1MNG - chains A and B; structure by X-ray diffraction, 1.80 A resolution.

# Chain A (and B)
Name: Manganese superoxide dismutase
From: Thermus thermophilus
Notes: EC 1.15.1.1; chain B of this document is another copy of the same molecule, construct and numbering; everything in this record applies to it too
UniProt: P61503 (SODM_THET8); numbering as in UniProt (aligned over 1-203)
Sequence (203 residues; numbered 1 to 203; the number before each row is that of its first residue):
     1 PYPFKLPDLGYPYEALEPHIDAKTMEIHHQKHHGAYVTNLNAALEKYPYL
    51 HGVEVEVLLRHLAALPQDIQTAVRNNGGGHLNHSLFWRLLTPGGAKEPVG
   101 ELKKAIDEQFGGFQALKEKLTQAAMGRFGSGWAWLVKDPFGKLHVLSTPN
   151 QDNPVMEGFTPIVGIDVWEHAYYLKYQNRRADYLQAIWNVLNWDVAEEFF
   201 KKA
Bound ions: Mn2+: His28, His83, Asp166, His170 (together with azide ion)
What the authors report for this chain:
  - Mn2+ coordination: His83
  - binding site for azide ion: Tyr36
  - contacts within the chain: Tyr36-Gln151 (hydrogen bond), Arg74-Asp152 (salt bridge), Arg88-Glu198

# How chain A and chain B interact
Contacting residue pairs (38; chain A residue first):
  Ile27(A) - Tyr173(B)
  Ile27(A) - Gln177(B)
  Lys31(A) - Asn178(B)
  His32(A) - Glu169(B)
  His32(A) - Tyr173(B)  hydrogen bond
  His32(A) - Asn178(B)
  Tyr36(A) - Phe128(B)
  Asn75(A) - Phe128(B)
  Phe128(A) - Tyr36(B)
  Phe128(A) - Asn75(B)
  Phe128(A) - Asn150(B)
  Phe128(A) - Gln151(B)
  Phe128(A) - Trp168(B)  hydrophobic
  Gly129(A) - Ser130(B)
  Gly129(A) - Asn150(B)
  Gly129(A) - Trp168(B)
  Ser130(A) - Gly129(B)
  Ser130(A) - Ser130(B)  hydrogen bond
  Asn150(A) - Phe128(B)
  Asn150(A) - Gly129(B)
  Gln151(A) - Phe128(B)
  Trp168(A) - Phe128(B)  hydrophobic
  Trp168(A) - Gly129(B)
  Trp168(A) - Glu169(B)
  Glu169(A) - His32(B)
  Glu169(A) - Trp168(B)
  Glu169(A) - Glu169(B)  hydrogen bond (backbone-side chain)
  Glu169(A) - His170(B)  salt bridge
  His170(A) - Glu169(B)  salt bridge
  His170(A) - Tyr173(B)
  Tyr173(A) - Ile27(B)
  Tyr173(A) - His32(B)  hydrogen bond
  Tyr173(A) - His170(B)
  Tyr173(A) - Leu174(B)
  Leu174(A) - Tyr173(B)  hydrophobic
  Gln177(A) - Ile27(B)
  Asn178(A) - Lys31(B)
  Asn178(A) - His32(B)
Interface residues without a listed pair, chain A (18 interface residues in all): Lys23
Interface residues without a listed pair, chain B (18 interface residues in all): Lys23

# In short
The chain A/chain B interface involves 18 residues from each chain, with 4 hydrogen bonds and 2 salt bridges.
Polar pairs include Glu169(A)-His170(B), His32(A)-Tyr173(B) and Ser130(A)-Ser130(B). His28(A), His83(A),
Asp166(A) and His170(A) form the Mn2+ site. From the paper: a binding site for azide ion at Tyr36(A); Mn2+
coordination by His83(A).
Both chains are Manganese superoxide dismutase (Thermus thermophilus). Entry 1MNG (Structure-function in E.
coli iron superoxide dismutase: comparisons with the manganese enzyme from T. thermophilus) was determined by
X-ray diffraction, deposited together with 1ISA, 1ISB and 1ISC.
